5VVU - chains A and C of the 4 polymer chains in the assembly; structure by X-ray diffraction, 2.70 A resolution.

# Chain A
Name: Protein O-GlcNAcase
Organism: Homo sapiens
Notes: EC 3.2.1.169, 3.2.1.-
UniProt: O60502 (OGA_HUMAN); numbering as in UniProt; present here: 60-398, 553-704
Amino-acid sequence (504 residues; row label = number of the first residue in the row; note: 142 numbers in that range are skipped by the numbering (no residue carries them; nothing is unmodelled there)):
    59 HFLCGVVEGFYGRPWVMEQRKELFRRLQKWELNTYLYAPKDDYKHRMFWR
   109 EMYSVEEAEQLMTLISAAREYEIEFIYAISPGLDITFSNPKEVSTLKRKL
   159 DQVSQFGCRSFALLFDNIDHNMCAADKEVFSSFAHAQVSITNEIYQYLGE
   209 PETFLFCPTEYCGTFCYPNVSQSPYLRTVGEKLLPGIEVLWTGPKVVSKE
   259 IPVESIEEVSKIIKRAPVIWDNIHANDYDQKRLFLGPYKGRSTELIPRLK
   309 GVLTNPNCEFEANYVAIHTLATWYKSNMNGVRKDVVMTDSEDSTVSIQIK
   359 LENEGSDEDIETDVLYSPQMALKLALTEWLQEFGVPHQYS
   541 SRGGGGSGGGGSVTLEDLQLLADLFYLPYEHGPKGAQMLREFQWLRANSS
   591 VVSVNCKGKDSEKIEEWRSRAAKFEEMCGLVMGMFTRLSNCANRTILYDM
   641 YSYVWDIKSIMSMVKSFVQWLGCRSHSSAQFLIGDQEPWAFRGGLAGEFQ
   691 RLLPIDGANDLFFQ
Disordered / not traced: 334-373, 541-552, 593-603, 666-678, 701-704
Sequence notes: expression tag (59); conflict N175 (Asp in O60502); linker (543-552)
Small-molecule neighbours: N-acetylglucosamine (NAG; 2-acetamido-2-deoxy-beta-D-glucopyranose): G67, F68, Y69, K98, D174, N175, C215, Y219, T250, V254, W278, N280, A283, D285, Y286, N313
Reported in the primary citation:
  - binding site for N-acetylglucosamine: D174

# Chain C
Name: Protein O-GlcNAcase
Organism: Homo sapiens
Notes: EC 3.2.1.169, 3.2.1.-
UniProt: O60502 (OGA_HUMAN); the construct has insertions or renumbered stretches relative to UniProt, so the offset changes along the chain: 60-391 = UniProt 60-391; 534-542 = UniProt 392-400; 553-704 = UniProt 553-704
Amino-acid sequence (504 residues; row label = number of the first residue in the row; note: 142 numbers in that range are skipped by the numbering (no residue carries them; nothing is unmodelled there)):
    59 HFLCGVVEGFYGRPWVMEQRKELFRRLQKWELNTYLYAPKDDYKHRMFWR
   109 EMYSVEEAEQLMTLISAAREYEIEFIYAISPGLDITFSNPKEVSTLKRKL
   159 DQVSQFGCRSFALLFDNIDHNMCAADKEVFSSFAHAQVSITNEIYQYLGE
   209 PETFLFCPTEYCGTFCYPNVSQSPYLRTVGEKLLPGIEVLWTGPKVVSKE
   259 IPVESIEEVSKIIKRAPVIWDNIHANDYDQKRLFLGPYKGRSTELIPRLK
   309 GVLTNPNCEFEANYVAIHTLATWYKSNMNGVRKDVVMTDSEDSTVSIQIK
   359 LENEGSDEDIETDVLYSPQMALKLALTEWLQEF
   534 GVPHQYSSRGGGGSGGGGSVTLEDLQLLADLFYLPYEHGPKGAQMLREFQ
   584 WLRANSSVVSVNCKGKDSEKIEEWRSRAAKFEEMCGLVMGMFTRLSNCAN
   634 RTILYDMYSYVWDIKSIMSMVKSFVQWLGCRSHSSAQFLIGDQEPWAFRG
   684 GLAGEFQRLLPIDGANDLFFQ
Disordered / not traced: 337-372, 534-551, 593-603, 695-704
Glycans and other covalent adducts: covalent link R83-K87
Sequence notes: expression tag (59); conflict N175 (Asp in O60502); linker (543-552)
Small-molecule neighbours: N-acetylglucosamine (NAG; 2-acetamido-2-deoxy-beta-D-glucopyranose): G67, F68, Y69, K98, D174, N175, C215, Y219, T250, V254, W278, N280, A283, D285, Y286, N313
Reported in the primary citation:
  - binding site for N-acetylglucosamine: D174

# Chain A / chain C interface
Disulfides between the chains: C663(A)-C663(C)
Pairs across the interface (129; chain A residue first):
  Y69(A) - Y641(C)
  Y69(A) - W645(C)  hydrophobic
  G70(A) - Y641(C)
  R71(A) - Y638(C)
  R71(A) - D639(C)  salt bridge
  P72(A) - Y638(C)
  D99(A) - R634(C)  hydrogen bond (backbone-side chain)
  D99(A) - Y638(C)  hydrogen bond (backbone-side chain)
  D99(A) - Y641(C)  hydrogen bond
  D100(A) - Y638(C)
  Y101(A) - R634(C)
  M105(A) - S629(C)
  M105(A) - N630(C)
  F106(A) - N630(C)
  T222(A) - E677(C)
  K253(A) - D675(C)  salt bridge
  K253(A) - Q676(C)  hydrogen bond (side chain-backbone)
  K253(A) - E677(C)
  V254(A) - E677(C)  hydrogen bond (backbone-side chain)
  V255(A) - E677(C)  hydrogen bond (backbone-side chain)
  V255(A) - P678(C)
  Y286(A) - W645(C)
  Y286(A) - P678(C)
  Y286(A) - W679(C)  hydrophobic
  Y286(A) - R682(C)  hydrogen bond (backbone-side chain)
  D287(A) - R682(C)
  D287(A) - G683(C)  hydrogen bond (side chain-backbone)
  Q288(A) - Q288(C)  hydrogen bond (backbone-side chain)
  Q288(A) - K289(C)
  Q288(A) - S642(C)  hydrogen bond
  Q288(A) - Y643(C)
  Q288(A) - D646(C)
  K289(A) - Q288(C)
  K289(A) - G683(C)
  K289(A) - Q690(C)  hydrogen bond
  R290(A) - P678(C)
  R290(A) - F681(C)
  R290(A) - G684(C)
  P394(A) - F106(C)
  H395(A) - E109(C)
  Q396(A) - F106(C)
  Q396(A) - E109(C)
  Y397(A) - E109(C)  hydrogen bond (backbone-side chain)
  S398(A) - R108(C)
  S398(A) - E109(C)  hydrogen bond (backbone-side chain)
  L564(A) - L685(C)
  P568(A) - P678(C)  hydrophobic
  Y569(A) - Q676(C)
  Y569(A) - P678(C)
  H571(A) - L685(C)
  H571(A) - E688(C)  salt bridge
  G575(A) - L685(C)
  M578(A) - F689(C)
  L579(A) - L685(C)  hydrophobic
  L579(A) - E688(C)
  L579(A) - F689(C)  hydrophobic
  F582(A) - F689(C)  hydrophobic
  F582(A) - L692(C)  hydrophobic
  Q583(A) - L692(C)
  R586(A) - L692(C)
  S629(A) - M105(C)
  N630(A) - M105(C)
  N630(A) - F106(C)
  R634(A) - D99(C)  hydrogen bond (side chain-backbone)
  R634(A) - Y101(C)
  R634(A) - M105(C)
  Y638(A) - R71(C)  hydrogen bond (backbone-side chain)
  Y638(A) - P72(C)
  Y638(A) - D99(C)  hydrogen bond (side chain-backbone)
  D639(A) - R71(C)  salt bridge
  Y641(A) - Y69(C)
  Y641(A) - G70(C)
  Y641(A) - D99(C)  hydrogen bond
  S642(A) - Q288(C)  hydrogen bond
  Y643(A) - Q288(C)
  W645(A) - Y69(C)  hydrophobic
  W645(A) - D285(C)
  W645(A) - Y286(C)
  D646(A) - Q288(C)
  D646(A) - A686(C)
  I650(A) - F689(C)  hydrophobic
  I650(A) - Q690(C)
  M653(A) - L693(C)  hydrophobic
  V654(A) - F689(C)  hydrophobic
  F657(A) - L693(C)  hydrophobic
  F657(A) - P694(C)
  W679(A) - Y286(C)  hydrophobic
  F681(A) - R290(C)  hydrogen bond (backbone-side chain)
  F681(A) - P568(C)
  F681(A) - Y569(C)
  F681(A) - E570(C)
  F681(A) - H571(C)
  R682(A) - Y286(C)
  R682(A) - D287(C)
  R682(A) - Q690(C)
  G683(A) - D287(C)  hydrogen bond (backbone-side chain)
  G683(A) - K289(C)
  G684(A) - R290(C)
  L685(A) - L564(C)  hydrophobic
  L685(A) - H571(C)
  A686(A) - D646(C)
  A686(A) - I650(C)  hydrophobic
  E688(A) - H571(C)  salt bridge
  E688(A) - L579(C)
  F689(A) - M578(C)
  F689(A) - L579(C)  hydrophobic
  F689(A) - F582(C)  hydrophobic
  F689(A) - I650(C)  hydrophobic
  F689(A) - M651(C)  hydrophobic
  Q690(A) - K289(C)
  Q690(A) - I650(C)
  Q690(A) - R682(C)
  L692(A) - F582(C)  hydrophobic
  L692(A) - Q583(C)
  L692(A) - R586(C)  hydrogen bond (backbone-side chain)
  L693(A) - F657(C)  hydrophobic
  P694(A) - F657(C)
  I695(A) - M653(C)  hydrophobic
  I695(A) - F671(C)  hydrophobic
  I695(A) - L672(C)  hydrophobic
  I695(A) - A680(C)
  I695(A) - F681(C)
  D696(A) - R691(C)  salt bridge
  G697(A) - R691(C)
  A698(A) - F681(C)  hydrophobic
  N699(A) - F681(C)
  N699(A) - E688(C)
  D700(A) - E688(C)
  D700(A) - R691(C)  salt bridge
Also at the interface, not in a pair above, chain A (72 interface residues in all): D285, D563, F614, T635, I647, M651
Also at the interface, not in a pair above, chain C (68 interface residues in all): D100, T153, G575, C631, I647, V654, G687

# Overview
72 residues of chain A and 68 residues of chain C are in contact; the contacts include 1 disulfide bond, 21
hydrogen bonds and 7 salt bridges. Among the polar pairs are R71(A)-D639(C), K253(A)-D675(C) and
H571(A)-E688(C). Chain A binds N-acetylglucosamine. Ligands of chain C: N-acetylglucosamine. From the paper: a
binding site for N-acetylglucosamine at D174(A) and D174(C).
Both chains are Protein O-GlcNAcase (Homo sapiens). Entry 5VVU (Structural Investigations of the Substrate
Specificity of Human O-GlcNAcase) was determined by X-ray diffraction (same publication as 5VVO, 5VVT, 5VVV
and 5VVX).
